PDB entry 7KZH | X-ray diffraction, 2.49 A resolution | chain A

== Chain A ==
Name: Zinc finger CCCH-type antiviral protein 1
From: Homo sapiens
UniProt: Q7Z2W4 (ZCCHV_HUMAN); residues 498-699 here = UniProt positions 498-699
Sequence (202 residues; numbered 498 to 699; the number before each row is that of its first residue):
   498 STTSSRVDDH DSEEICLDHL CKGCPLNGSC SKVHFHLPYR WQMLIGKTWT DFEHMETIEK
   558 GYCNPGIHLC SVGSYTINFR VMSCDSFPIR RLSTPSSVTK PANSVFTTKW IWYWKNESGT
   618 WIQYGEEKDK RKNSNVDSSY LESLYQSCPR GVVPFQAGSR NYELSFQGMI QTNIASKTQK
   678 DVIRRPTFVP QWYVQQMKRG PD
Disordered / not traced: 498-508, 624-629, 697-699
Modified positions: Mse540, Mse552, Mse579, Mse666, Mse694 (selenomethionine; parent Met)
UniProt features mapped onto this chain:
  - modified residue: Thr554 (Phosphothreonine), Ser590 (Phosphoserine)
Ion coordination: Zn2+: Cys513, Cys521, Cys527, His531
Reported in the primary citation:
  - mutagenesis - W611A, Q668A, Q668R: abolished binding to PAR
  - mutagenesis - Q668R: decreased localization to PAR

== Summary ==
Cys513, Cys521, Cys527 and His531 coordinate Zn2+. From the paper: W611A, Q668A and Q668R abolish binding to
PAR; Q668R reduces localization to PAR.
Chain A is Zinc finger CCCH-type antiviral protein 1 (Homo sapiens); the structure, Zinc finger antiviral
protein (ZAP) central domain, was determined by X-ray diffraction, deposited together with 7TGQ.
